Entry 8KAE (electron microscopy, 3.18 A resolution); this record covers chains H and N of the 5 polymer chains in the assembly.

Chain H:
Name: NbFab-H chain
From: synthetic construct
Amino-acid sequence (246 residues; numbered 1 to 246; the number before each row is that of its first residue):
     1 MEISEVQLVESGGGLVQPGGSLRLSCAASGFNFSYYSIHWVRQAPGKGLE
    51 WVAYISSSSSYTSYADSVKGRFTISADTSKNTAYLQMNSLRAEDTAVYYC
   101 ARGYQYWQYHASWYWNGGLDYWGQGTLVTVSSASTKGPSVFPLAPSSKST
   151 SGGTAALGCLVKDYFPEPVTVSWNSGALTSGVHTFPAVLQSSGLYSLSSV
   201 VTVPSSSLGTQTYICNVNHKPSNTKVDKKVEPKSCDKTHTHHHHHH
Not modelled in the structure: 1-3, 233-246
Disulfide bonds: Cys26-Cys100, Cys159-Cys215

Chain N:
Name: Tc-nb 8
From: Lama glama
Amino-acid sequence (128 residues; numbered 1 to 128; the number before each row is that of its first residue):
     1 QRQLVESGGGLVQPGGSLRLSCAAPGSRRFDYYTLGWFRQAPGKEREGVS
    51 CISTVGGITNYADSVKGRFIISRDNAKSTVYLQMNSLEPEDTAVYYCAAG
   101 REMCAPMMLGDYYDMDYWGKGTPVTVSS
Not modelled in the structure: 1-2
Disulfide bonds: Cys22-Cys97

How chain H and chain N interact:
Contacting residue pairs - 22 pairs, chain H then chain N:
  Tyr35(H) - Tyr112(N)  hydrophobic
  Tyr35(H) - Trp118(N)
  Tyr36(H) - Gln40(N)
  Arg102(H) - Pro42(N)
  Tyr104(H) - Gln40(N)  hydrogen bond (side chain-backbone)
  Tyr104(H) - Val94(N)
  Tyr106(H) - Lys120(N)
  Tyr109(H) - Lys120(N)
  Tyr109(H) - Gly121(N)
  His110(H) - Lys120(N)
  His110(H) - Pro123(N)
  Tyr114(H) - Gly9(N)
  Tyr114(H) - Gly10(N)  hydrogen bond (side chain-backbone)
  Tyr114(H) - Pro123(N)  hydrogen bond (side chain-backbone)
  Tyr114(H) - Thr125(N)
  Trp115(H) - Thr92(N)
  Trp115(H) - Ala93(N)
  Trp115(H) - Val94(N)  hydrophobic
  Trp115(H) - Pro123(N)  hydrophobic
  Trp115(H) - Thr125(N)
  Asp120(H) - Pro42(N)
  Tyr121(H) - Gly43(N)
Interface residues without a listed pair, chain H (15 interface residues in all): Asn32, Tyr61, Trp113, Gly117
Interface residues without a listed pair, chain N (20 interface residues in all): Leu11, Ala41, Arg46, Tyr96, Gly119, Val124

Summary:
The interface between chain H and chain N involves 15 residues on one side and 20 on the other, with 3
hydrogen bonds. Polar contacts include Tyr104(H)-Gln40(N), Tyr114(H)-Gly10(N) and Tyr114(H)-Pro123(N).
Here chain H is NbFab-H chain (synthetic construct) and chain N is Tc-nb 8 (Lama glama). Entry 8KAE (16d-bound
human SPNS2) was determined by electron microscopy (same publication as 7YUB, 7YUD and 7YUF).
